PDB entry 7L7V | X-ray diffraction, 2.95 A resolution | chains A and F of the 3 polymer chains in the assembly

Chain A (and F):
Protein: Probable disease resistance protein At5g66900
Source organism: Arabidopsis thaliana
Notes: chain F of this document is another copy of the same molecule, construct and numbering; everything in this record applies to it too
UniProtKB: Q9FKZ1 (DRL42_ARATH); residues 4-127 here correspond to UniProt positions 1-124 (UniProt number = residue number - 3)
Chain sequence (135 residues; row label = number of the first residue in the row):
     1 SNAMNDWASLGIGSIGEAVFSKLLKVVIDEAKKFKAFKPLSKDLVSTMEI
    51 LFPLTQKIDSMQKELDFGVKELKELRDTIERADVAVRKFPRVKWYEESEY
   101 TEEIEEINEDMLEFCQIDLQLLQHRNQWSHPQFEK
Unresolved in the structure: 1, 123-135 (chain F: 1, 118-135)
Differences from the reference sequence: expression tag (1-3, 128-135); engineered mutation Glu97 (Lys94 in Q9FKZ1), Glu99 (Lys96 in Q9FKZ1), Glu102 (Arg99 in Q9FKZ1), Glu103 (Lys100 in Q9FKZ1), Glu106 (Arg103 in Q9FKZ1), Glu109 (Lys106 in Q9FKZ1), Glu113 (Lys110 in Q9FKZ1)
Reported in the primary citation:
  - specificity-determining residues: Asp6 (proposed by the authors, not directly observed)
  - conformationally variable residues (order/disorder transition): Met4 to Val19
  - mutagenesis - E17Q: decreased signaling

Chain A / chain F interface:
Residue-residue contacts - 10 pairs, chain A then chain F:
  Phe34(A) - Tyr95(F)
  Ala36(A) - Tyr95(F)
  Ala36(A) - Glu99(F)
  Phe37(A) - Trp94(F)  hydrophobic
  Phe89(A) - Trp94(F)  hydrophobic
  Phe89(A) - Tyr95(F)  hydrophobic
  Val92(A) - Trp94(F)  hydrogen bond (backbone-side chain)
  Lys93(A) - Trp94(F)
  Trp94(A) - Trp94(F)  hydrophobic
  Glu97(A) - Trp94(F)
Interface residues without a listed pair, chain A (9 interface residues in all): Lys35
Interface residues without a listed pair, chain F (4 interface residues in all): Glu96

Summary:
9 residues of chain A and 4 residues of chain F are in contact, with 1 hydrogen bond. The hydrogen-bonded pair
is Val92(A)-Trp94(F). The paper reports that E17Q of chain A reduces signaling; the specificity determinant
Asp6(A).
Both chains are Probable disease resistance protein At5g66900 (Arabidopsis thaliana). Entry 7L7V (Crystal
structure of Arabidopsis NRG1.1 CC-R domain K94E/K96E/R99E/K100E/R103E/K106E/K110E mutant) was determined by
X-ray diffraction (same publication as 7L7W).
